PDB entry 9G9C | electron microscopy, 2.72 A resolution | chains F and T of the 10 polymer chains in the assembly

Chain F:
Name: CRISPR system Cms endoribonuclease Csm3
Organism: Enterococcus italicus DSM 15952
Notes: EC 3.1.-.-
UniProt: E6LHV5 (CSM3_ENTI1); residue numbers follow UniProt; this construct covers 1-214
Sequence (214 residues; row label = number of the first residue in the row):
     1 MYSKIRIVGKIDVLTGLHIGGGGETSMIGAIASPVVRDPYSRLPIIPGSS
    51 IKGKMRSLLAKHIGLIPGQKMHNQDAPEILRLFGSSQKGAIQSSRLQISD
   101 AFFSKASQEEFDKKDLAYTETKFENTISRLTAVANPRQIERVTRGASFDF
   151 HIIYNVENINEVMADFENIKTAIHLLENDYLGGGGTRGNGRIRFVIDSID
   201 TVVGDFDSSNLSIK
Disordered / not traced: 1, 212-214
Construct notes: engineered mutation Ala32 (Asp in E6LHV5)

Chain T:
Molecule: 47-nt RNA strand
Sequence (47 nucleotides; numbered 1 to 47; the number before each row is that of its first residue):
     1 CCCCCAGCGCUUCAGCGUUCUUCGGAAUGUCGCGCAUUGGCAUGGAA
Disordered / not traced: 1-10, 43-47

How chain F and chain T interact:
Contacting residue pairs - 17 pairs, chain F then chain T:
  Ile28(F) with C20(T), sugar contact; U21(T), phosphate contact
  Gly29(F) with C20(T), sugar contact; U21(T), phosphate contact
  Ser33(F) with U21(T), hydrogen bond to the base
  Ser86(F) with G29(T), hydrogen bond to the base
  Lys88(F) with U30(T), hydrogen bond to the phosphate; C31(T), salt bridge to the phosphate
  Ala134(F) with U19(T), hydrogen bond to the sugar
  Asn135(F) with U19(T), sugar contact; C20(T), sugar contact; U21(T), hydrogen bond to the sugar; U22(T), hydrogen bond to the sugar
  Pro136(F) with U19(T), base contact; C20(T), sugar contact; U21(T), sugar contact
  Arg137(F) with U21(T), base contact
Other interface residues (no listed pair), chain F (12 interface residues in all): Met27, Ala32, Gln138

Summary:
Chain F and chain T form an interface of 12 and 7 residues respectively, with 6 hydrogen bonds and 1 salt
bridge. Polar contacts include Ser33(F)-U21(T), Ser86(F)-G29(T) and Ala134(F)-U19(T).
Chain F is CRISPR system Cms endoribonuclease Csm3 (Enterococcus italicus DSM 15952) and chain T is a 47-nt
RNA strand; the structure, CryoEM structure of Enterococcus italicus Csm-crRNA-CTR (3.2) complex, was
determined by electron microscopy (same publication as 9G9A, 9G9B, 9G9D, 9G9E, 9G9F, 9G9G and 4 further
entries).
